PDB entry 8XA3 | electron microscopy, 3.70 A resolution | chains K and U of the 18 polymer chains in the assembly

[Chain K]
Name: Tri2A
Organism: Human alphaherpesvirus 3
Sequence (256 residues; each row starts with the number of its first residue; note: 57 numbers in that range are skipped by the numbering (no residue carries them; nothing is unmodelled there)):
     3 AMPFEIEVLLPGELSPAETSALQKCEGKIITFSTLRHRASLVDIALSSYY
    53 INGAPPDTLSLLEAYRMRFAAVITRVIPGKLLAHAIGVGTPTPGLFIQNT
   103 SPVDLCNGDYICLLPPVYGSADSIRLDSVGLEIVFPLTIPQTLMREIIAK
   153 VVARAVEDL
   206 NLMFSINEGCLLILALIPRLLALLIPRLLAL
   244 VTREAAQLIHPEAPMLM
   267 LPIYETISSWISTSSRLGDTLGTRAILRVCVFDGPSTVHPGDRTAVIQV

[Chain U]
Name: Tri1
Organism: Human alphaherpesvirus 3
Sequence (392 residues; each row starts with the number of its first residue; note: 77 numbers in that range are skipped by the numbering (no residue carries them; nothing is unmodelled there)):
     9 SIQVTPRSIVINRMNNIQINPTSIGNPNNGLHMTYNNAAAAAAAAAAAAA
    59 AAAAAAAAAAAAAAAAAAASIQVTPRSIVINRMNNIQINPTSIGNPQVTI
   109 RLPLNNFKSTTQLIQQVSLTDFFRPDIEHAGSTVLILRHPTDLPALARHR
   159 APPGRQTERLAEAWGQLLEAS
   192 RAYVTSLSFIAACRAEEYTDKQAAEANRTAIVSAYGCSRMGARLIRFSEC
   242 LRAMVQCHVFPHRFISFFGSLLEYTIQDNLCNITAVAKGPQEAARTDKTS
   292 TRRVTANIPACVFWDVDKDLHLSADGLKHVFLVFVYTQRRQREGVRLHLA
   342 LSQLNEQCFGRGIGFLLGARI
   428 CMYAAYTLIGTIPSESVRYTRRMERFGGYNVPTIWLEGVVWGGTNTWNEC

[Chain K / chain U interface]
Contacting residue pairs - 29 pairs, chain K then chain U:
  P104(K) - A153(U)
  V105(K) - L154(U)  hydrophobic
  D106(K) - L151(U)
  C108(K) - R146(U)
  N109(K) - Q123(U)  hydrogen bond (side chain-backbone)
  N109(K) - Q124(U)
  N109(K) - R146(U)  hydrogen bond (backbone-side chain)
  D111(K) - R146(U)  salt bridge
  Y112(K) - G470(U)  hydrogen bond (side chain-backbone)
  Y112(K) - T471(U)
  Y112(K) - N472(U)
  Y120(K) - R156(U)
  L145(K) - P148(U)  hydrophobic
  L145(K) - R158(U)
  E148(K) - R158(U)
  E148(K) - R254(U)  salt bridge
  I149(K) - R158(U)
  K152(K) - R156(U)
  K152(K) - R158(U)
  R156(K) - R156(U)
  R294(K) - I122(U)
  C296(K) - Q120(U)  hydrogen bond
  C296(K) - L121(U)
  C296(K) - I122(U)  hydrophobic
  V297(K) - Q123(U)
  F298(K) - Q123(U)
  S302(K) - Q124(U)
  I313(K) - Q120(U)
  Q314(K) - K279(U)
Interface residues without a listed pair, chain K (24 interface residues in all): G110, T144, V244, V315
Interface residues without a listed pair, chain U (23 interface residues in all): A155, H157, F258, F259, A278, C428

[Summary]
24 residues of chain K face 23 of chain U across their interface, with 4 hydrogen bonds and 2 salt bridges.
Polar pairs include D111(K)-R146(U), E148(K)-R254(U) and N109(K)-Q123(U).
Chain K is Tri2A and chain U is Tri1, both from Human alphaherpesvirus 3; the structure, C-hexon capsomer of
the VZV B-Capsid, was determined by electron microscopy, deposited together with 8X9W, 8X9X, 8X9Y, 8X9Z, 8XA0,
8XA1 and 8XA2.
